8DPS - chains D and F of the 6 polymer chains in the assembly; structure by electron microscopy, 3.47 A resolution.

== Chain D ==
Name: Interleukin-6 receptor subunit beta
Source organism: Homo sapiens
UniProt: P40189 (IL6RB_HUMAN); residues 0-302 here correspond to UniProt positions 22-324 (UniProt number = residue number + 22)
Amino-acid sequence (303 residues; numbered 0 to 302; the number before each row is that of its first residue; numbering starts at 0):
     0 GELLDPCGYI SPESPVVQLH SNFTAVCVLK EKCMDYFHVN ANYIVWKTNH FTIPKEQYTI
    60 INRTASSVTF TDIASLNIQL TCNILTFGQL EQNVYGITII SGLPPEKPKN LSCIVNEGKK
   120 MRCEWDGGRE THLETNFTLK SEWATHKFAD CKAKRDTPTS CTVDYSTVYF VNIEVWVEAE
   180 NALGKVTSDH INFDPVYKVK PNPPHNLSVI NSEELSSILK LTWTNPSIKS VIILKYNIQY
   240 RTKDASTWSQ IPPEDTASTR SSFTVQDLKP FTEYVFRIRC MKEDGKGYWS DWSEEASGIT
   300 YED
Unresolved in the structure: 0-3, 301-302
UniProt features mapped onto this chain:
  - motif: Trp288 to Ser292 (WSXWS motif)
  - glycosylation (N-linked (GlcNAc...) asparagine): Asn21, Asn61, Asn109, Asn135, Asn205
Cystine bridges: Cys6-Cys32, Cys26-Cys81, Cys112-Cys122, Cys150-Cys160
Glycans and other covalent adducts: N-acetylglucosamine (NAG) linked to Asn21, Asn61, Asn135
What the authors report for this chain:
  - post-translational modification sites: Asn21, Asn61, Asn135

== Chain F ==
Name: Interleukin-11 receptor subunit alpha
Source organism: Homo sapiens
UniProt: Q14626 (I11RA_HUMAN); residues 1-297 here correspond to UniProt positions 23-319 (UniProt number = residue number + 22)
Amino-acid sequence (298 residues; row label = number of the first residue in the row; numbering starts at 0):
     0 GSSPCPQAWG PPGVQYGQPG RSVKLCCPGV TAGDPVSWFR DGEPKLLQGP DSGLGHELVL
    60 AQADSTDEGT YICQTLDGAL GGTVTLQLGY PPARPVVSCQ AADYENFSCT WSPSQISGLP
   120 TRYLTSYRKK TVLGADSQRR SPSTGPWPCP QDPLGAARCV VHGAEFWSQY RINVTEVNPL
   180 GASTRLLDVS LQSILRPDPP QGLRVESVPG YPRRLRASWT YPASWPSQPH FLLKFRLQYR
   240 PAQHPAWSTV EPAGLEEVIT DAVAGLPHAV RVSARDFLDA GTWSTWSPEA WGTPSTGT
Unresolved in the structure: 0-87, 132-140, 297
Sequence notes: expression tag (0); engineered mutation Ser226 (Cys248 in Q14626)
UniProt features mapped onto this chain:
  - motif: Trp282 to Ser286 (WSXWS motif)
  - glycosylation (N-linked (GlcNAc...) asparagine): Asn105, Asn172
Cystine bridges: Cys98-Cys108, Cys148-Cys158
Glycans and other covalent adducts: N-acetylglucosamine (NAG) linked to Asn172
What the authors report for this chain:
  - post-translational modification sites: Asn105, Asn172

== Interface between chain D and chain F ==
Contacting residue pairs - 19 pairs, chain D then chain F:
  Glu213(D) with His243(F)
  Ile217(D) with Val262(F), hydrophobic
  Glu253(D) with Arg213(F), salt bridge
  Asp254(D) with Arg212(F), salt bridge; Arg213(F), salt bridge; Thr259(F), hydrogen bond (backbone-side chain)
  Thr258(D) with Val249(F)
  Arg259(D) with Thr248(F); Thr259(F), hydrogen bond
  Ser260(D) with Thr248(F)
  Ser261(D) with Ser247(F), hydrogen bond; Thr248(F); Asp260(F)
  Phe262(D) with Asp260(F)
  Thr263(D) with Asp260(F), hydrogen bond (side chain-backbone)
  Gln265(D) with Asp260(F); Ala261(F), hydrogen bond (side chain-backbone); Val262(F); Ala263(F), hydrogen bond (side chain-backbone)
Also at the interface, not in a pair above, chain D (16 interface residues in all): Ser211, Leu214, Lys219, Pro251, Thr255
Also at the interface, not in a pair above, chain F (16 interface residues in all): Tyr238, Gln242, Ala245, Glu250, Leu265

== Overview ==
The chain D/chain F interface involves 16 residues from each chain; the contacts include 6 hydrogen bonds and
3 salt bridges. Polar contacts include Glu253(D)-Arg213(F), Asp254(D)-Arg212(F) and Asp254(D)-Arg213(F). The
paper reports modification sites Asn21(D), Asn61(D) and Asn105(F) among others.
Chain D is Interleukin-6 receptor subunit beta and chain F is Interleukin-11 receptor subunit alpha, both from
Homo sapiens; the structure, The structure of the interleukin 11 signalling complex, truncated gp130, was
determined by electron microscopy, deposited together with 8DPT, 8DPU, 8DPV and 8DPW.
